8TEK - chains M and N of the 10 polymer chains in the assembly; structure by electron microscopy, 3.60 A resolution.

== Chain M ==
Protein: Cilia- and flagella-associated protein 91
From: Tetrahymena thermophila
UniProt: I7LWP7 (I7LWP7_TETTS); residue numbers follow UniProt; this construct covers 1-644
Amino-acid sequence (644 residues; row label = number of the first residue in the row):
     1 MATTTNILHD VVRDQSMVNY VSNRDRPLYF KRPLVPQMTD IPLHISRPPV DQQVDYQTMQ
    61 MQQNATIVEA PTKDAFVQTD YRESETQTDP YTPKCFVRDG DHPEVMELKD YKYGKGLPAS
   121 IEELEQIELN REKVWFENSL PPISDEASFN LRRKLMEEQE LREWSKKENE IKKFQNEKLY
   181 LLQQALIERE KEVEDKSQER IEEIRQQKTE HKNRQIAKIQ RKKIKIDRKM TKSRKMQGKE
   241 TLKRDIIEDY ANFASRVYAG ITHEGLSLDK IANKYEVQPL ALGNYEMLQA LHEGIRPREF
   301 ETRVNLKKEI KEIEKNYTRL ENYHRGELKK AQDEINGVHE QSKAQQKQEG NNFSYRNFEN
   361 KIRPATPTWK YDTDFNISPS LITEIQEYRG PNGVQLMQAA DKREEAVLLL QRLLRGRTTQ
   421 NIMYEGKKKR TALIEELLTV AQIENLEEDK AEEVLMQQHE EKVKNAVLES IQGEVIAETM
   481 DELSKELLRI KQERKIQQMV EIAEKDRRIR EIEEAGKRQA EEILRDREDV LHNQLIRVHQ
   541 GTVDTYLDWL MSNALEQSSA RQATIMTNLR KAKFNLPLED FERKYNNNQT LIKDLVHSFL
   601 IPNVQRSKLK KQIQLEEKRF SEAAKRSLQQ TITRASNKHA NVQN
Disordered / not traced: 1-168, 306-320, 348-644

== Chain N ==
Protein: Flagella associated protein
From: Tetrahymena thermophila
UniProt: Q23BW0 (Q23BW0_TETTS); numbering as in UniProt (aligned over 1-963)
Amino-acid sequence (963 residues; each row starts with the number of its first residue):
     1 MDQGEFIQDD NDQDYDQQEG DDENNDYMED PQQDNNYNQN GDNLDDQGQD DDGGQNNLQQ
    61 PSVPPEDDED DDDDFPEYAN EQNKRLNEII KKKRKLIKDI SAKIEEKSDR TKVLQEHLKN
   121 VEQELLHTQA LIDAKNKEIE TEDHMKQIAE RQSGRIQSEL KILEKRSIEQ QEKLNDVQNQ
   181 IFRGNEKMDQ YKLEMNWNQE ELEQWALAAR QKEEDNLTLE KYKRADEVKI KELNLAIEKL
   241 TAEVGRKQNE LEKEITETQA AQIELDKTAE EFKRQHEERH KLFLQWQEVT EIISKRDLAI
   301 REEGENFARI KIEIKSNKDA LEERKRILKE AKEENKRIQM ANELMERQNI QQISDNKHIE
   361 EQLAEKKADV EILKNQVSAF ASDLSSKKNR IAILSQELLA KKQRLNAAQK KYQAHQVKLK
   421 NEEIMAKQYE NDRSYAEEKY RKNEKEKKEL EKEIRTQKEN LFKHTQELFK HREREANLYG
   481 EIQGNMAACR NLQSHITKLN QEFQRQQELL YNAEYQIQLM ERRVARAKGE RTLEEKKDLE
   541 NEIMNAEREL GGVTGQNKEL IESLKNLDDE IRTVKKKLAY VEEENTKYSS LIEELILEND
   601 MTYQDLNKII KQKEEVLVQH DTMKLEIKKI NESLNGATEK VFNLENQIYQ LEMSMQEREK
   661 EIEVHKDVLM TEHKAAEEER HKIAVELAER KNKVKNLKIK YESLVQKNKA SNGEVESVHE
   721 HSQAYYVIKA AQEREELQRK GDELNAKILK NEKELKALDN TLNHLKNRNS NYRDKFLNKG
   781 VTTQHREEAE GLEEQCRAAS QNLFKKRDEL QKLQKEQEED TRRYTEIKNK LERLYEQHQS
   841 LDQEISKYQK DIDQQGDKLQ RAQNSLQRNY QLAVNKNQNF INPKNPHMIQ VKLDNQNNLY
   901 KTLLQGLYSL QQDIPELSSV VDEILKEQRI QNNKAPSSID INSKRSSQSG RSQRSQRSNI
   961 SNQ
Disordered / not traced: 1-563, 711-723, 764-963

== How chain M and chain N interact ==
Contacting residue pairs (21; chain M residue first):
  Val193(M) with Glu679(N)
  Gln198(M) with Glu672(N)
  Arg200(M) with Thr671(N); Ala675(N)
  Ile201(M) with Val668(N), hydrophobic; Thr671(N); Glu672(N)
  Ile204(M) with Thr671(N)
  Arg205(M) with Val668(N)
  Lys208(M) with Asp667(N)
  Lys212(M) with Val664(N)
  Ile219(M) with Gln656(N); Glu657(N)
  Gln220(M) with Glu657(N), hydrogen bond
  Lys222(M) with Tyr649(N)
  Lys223(M) with Gln650(N); Met653(N)
  Ile226(M) with Tyr649(N), hydrophobic
  Arg234(M) with Thr638(N); Glu639(N), salt bridge; Phe642(N)
Also at the interface, not in a pair above, chain M (15 interface residues in all): Ile216
Also at the interface, not in a pair above, chain N (16 interface residues in all): Lys660

== In short ==
The interface between chain M and chain N involves 15 residues on one side and 16 on the other; the contacts
include 1 hydrogen bond and 1 salt bridge. Polar pairs include Arg234(M)-Glu639(N) and Gln220(M)-Glu657(N).
Chain M is Cilia- and flagella-associated protein 91 and chain N is Flagella associated protein, both from
Tetrahymena thermophila; the structure, Baseplate of Nexin-dynein regulatory complex from Tetrahymena
thermophila, was determined by electron microscopy (same publication as 8TID and 8TH8).
